PDB entry 7XGX | X-ray diffraction, 2.39 A resolution | chain A

== Chain A ==
Molecule: Lgt2
Source organism: Legionella pneumophila subsp. pneumophila str. Philadelphia 1
UniProtKB: A0A2S6F0H5 (A0A2S6F0H5_LEGPN); numbering as in UniProt (aligned over 1-636)
Amino-acid sequence (655 residues; each row starts with the number of its first residue; numbers below 1 keep their minus sign (Met-18 is residue -18)):
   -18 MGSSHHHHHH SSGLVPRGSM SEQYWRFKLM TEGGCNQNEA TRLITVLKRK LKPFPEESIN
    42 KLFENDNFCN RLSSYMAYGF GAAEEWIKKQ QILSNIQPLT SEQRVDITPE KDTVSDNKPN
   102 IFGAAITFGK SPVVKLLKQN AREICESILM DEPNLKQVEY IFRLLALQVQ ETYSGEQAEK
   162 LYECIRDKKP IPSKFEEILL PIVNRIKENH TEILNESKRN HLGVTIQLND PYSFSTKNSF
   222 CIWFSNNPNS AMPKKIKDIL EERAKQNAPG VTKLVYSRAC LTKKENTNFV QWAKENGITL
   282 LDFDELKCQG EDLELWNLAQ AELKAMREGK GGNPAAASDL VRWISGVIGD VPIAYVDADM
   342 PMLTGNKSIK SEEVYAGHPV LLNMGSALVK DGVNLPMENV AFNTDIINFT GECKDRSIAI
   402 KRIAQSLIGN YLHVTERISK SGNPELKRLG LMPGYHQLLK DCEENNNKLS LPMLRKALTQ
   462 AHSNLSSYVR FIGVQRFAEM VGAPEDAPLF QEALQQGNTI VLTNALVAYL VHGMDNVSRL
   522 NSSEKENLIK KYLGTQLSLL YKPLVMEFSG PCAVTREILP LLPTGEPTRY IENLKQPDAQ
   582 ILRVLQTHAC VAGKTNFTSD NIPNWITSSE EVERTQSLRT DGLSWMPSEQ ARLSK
Not modelled in the structure: -18 to 2, 32-37, 82-99, 620-622
Construct notes: initiating methionine (-18); expression tag (-17 to 0)
Ligand contacts: uridine-5'-diphosphate-glucose (UPG): Ile223, Trp224, Phe225, Pro315, Ala316, Ser319, Asp320, Arg323, Tyr336, Asp338, Ala339, Asp340, Asn384, Thr385, Asp386, Val546, Met547, Gly551, Pro552, Asn602, Leu624, Ser625, Trp626, Gln631, Leu634

== Summary ==
Ligands of chain A: uridine-5'-diphosphate-glucose.
Chain A is Lgt2 (Legionella pneumophila subsp. pneumophila str. Philadelphia 1); the structure,
Glucosyltransferase, was determined by X-ray diffraction, deposited together with 8HCY and 7XGV.
